PDB entry 8UK9 | X-ray diffraction, 3.10 A resolution | chains C and I of the 10 polymer chains in the assembly

Chain C:
Molecule: Sliding-clamp-loader large subunit
Organism: Tequatrovirus T4
UniProtKB: P04526 (LOADL_BPT4); residues 1-319 here = UniProt positions 1-319
Sequence (320 residues; numbered 0 to 319; the number before each row is that of its first residue; numbering starts at 0):
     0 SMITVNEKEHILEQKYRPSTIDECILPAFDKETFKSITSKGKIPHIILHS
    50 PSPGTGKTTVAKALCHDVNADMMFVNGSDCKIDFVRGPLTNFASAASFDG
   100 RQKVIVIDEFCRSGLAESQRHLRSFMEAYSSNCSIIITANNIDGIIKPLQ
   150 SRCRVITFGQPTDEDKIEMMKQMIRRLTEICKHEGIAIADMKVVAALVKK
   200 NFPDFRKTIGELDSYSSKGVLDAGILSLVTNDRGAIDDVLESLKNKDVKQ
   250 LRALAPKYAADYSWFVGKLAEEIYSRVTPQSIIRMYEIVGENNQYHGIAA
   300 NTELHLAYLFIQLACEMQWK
Differences from the reference sequence: expression tag (0); engineered mutation Cys110 (Asp in P04526)
Bound ions: Mg2+ site 1: Thr57, Glu108 (together with ADP); Mg2+ site 2: Glu126 (together with ADP) (shared with 2 residues of chain B)
Small-molecule neighbours:
  - ADP / aluminium fluoride, molecule 1: Glu12, Gln13, Tyr15, Arg16, Pro17, Glu22, Cys23, Ile24, Leu25, Ser51, Pro52, Gly53, Thr54, Gly55, Lys56, Thr57, Thr58, Glu108, Thr137, Asn139, Arg175, Phe204, Arg205, Ile208
  - ADP / aluminium fluoride, molecule 2: Glu126, Pro147, Arg151

Chain I:
Molecule: DNA template
Sequence (24 nucleotides; row label = number of the first residue in the row):
     7 TTTTTATGTACTCGTAGTGTCTGC

Chain C / chain I interface:
Residue-residue contacts (13):
  Ser77(C) - DC17(I)  phosphate contact
  Lys80(C) - DC17(I)  phosphate contact
  Lys80(C) - DT18(I)  phosphate contact
  Ile81(C) - DT18(I)  hydrogen bond to the phosphate
  Ile81(C) - DC19(I)  phosphate contact
  Arg85(C) - DC19(I)  salt bridge to the phosphate
  Arg111(C) - DA16(I)  hydrogen bond to the phosphate
  Arg111(C) - DC17(I)  salt bridge to the phosphate
  Gly113(C) - DC17(I)  sugar contact
  Leu114(C) - DC17(I)  phosphate contact
  Leu114(C) - DT18(I)  phosphate contact
  Glu116(C) - DT18(I)  sugar contact
  Ser117(C) - DT18(I)  phosphate contact
Other interface residues (no listed pair), chain C (10 interface residues in all): Asp82

In short:
10 residues of chain C and 4 residues of chain I are in contact; the contacts include 2 hydrogen bonds and 2
salt bridges. Among the polar pairs are Ile81(C)-DT18(I), Arg111(C)-DA16(I) and Arg85(C)-DC19(I). Chain C
binds ADP / aluminium fluoride.
Here chain C is Sliding-clamp-loader large subunit (Tequatrovirus T4) and chain I is DNA template. Entry 8UK9
(Structure of T4 Bacteriophage clamp loader mutant D110C bound to the T4 clamp, primer-template DNA, and ...)
was determined by X-ray diffraction, deposited together with 8UH7, 8UNF and 8UNH.
